Entry 7TTL (X-ray diffraction, 2.43 A resolution); this record covers chain A.

Chain A:
Protein: Arachidonate 5-lipoxygenase
Organism: Homo sapiens
Notes: EC 1.13.11.34
UniProtKB: P09917 (LOX5_HUMAN); aligned to UniProt positions 3-671 over residues 5-673 (the alignment contains insertions or deletions, so no single offset holds)
Chain sequence (691 residues; each row starts with the number of its first residue; note: 10 numbers in that range are skipped by the numbering (no residue carries them; nothing is unmodelled there); a row labelled like -6A--6M holds insertion residues (, then the next letters in order); numbers below 1 keep their minus sign (Met-14 is residue -14)):
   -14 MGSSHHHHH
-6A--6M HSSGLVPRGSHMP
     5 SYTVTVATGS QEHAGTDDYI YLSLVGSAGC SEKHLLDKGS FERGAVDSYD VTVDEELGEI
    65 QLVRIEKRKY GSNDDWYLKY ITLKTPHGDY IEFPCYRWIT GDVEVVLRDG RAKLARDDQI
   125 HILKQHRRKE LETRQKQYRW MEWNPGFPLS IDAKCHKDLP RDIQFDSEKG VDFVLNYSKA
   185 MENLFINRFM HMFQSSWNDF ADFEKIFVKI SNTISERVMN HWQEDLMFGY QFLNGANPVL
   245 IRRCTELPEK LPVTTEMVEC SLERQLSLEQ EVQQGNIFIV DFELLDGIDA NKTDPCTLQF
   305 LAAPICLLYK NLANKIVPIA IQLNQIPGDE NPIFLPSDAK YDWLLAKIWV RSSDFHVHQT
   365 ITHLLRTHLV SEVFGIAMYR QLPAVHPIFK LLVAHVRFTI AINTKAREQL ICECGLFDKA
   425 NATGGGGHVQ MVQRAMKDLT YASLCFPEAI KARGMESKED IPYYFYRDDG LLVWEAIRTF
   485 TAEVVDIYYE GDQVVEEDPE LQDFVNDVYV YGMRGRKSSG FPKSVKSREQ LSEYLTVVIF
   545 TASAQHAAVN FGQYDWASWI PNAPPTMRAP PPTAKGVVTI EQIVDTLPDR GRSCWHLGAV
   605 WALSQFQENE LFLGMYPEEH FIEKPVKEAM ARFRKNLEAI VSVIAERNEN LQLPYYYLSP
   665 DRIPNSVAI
Disordered / not traced: -14 to -13, -6A to -6M, 42-43
Differences from the reference sequence: initiating methionine (-14); expression tag (-13 to -6, -6A to -6K); conflict Glu16 (Trp14 in P09917), His17 (Phe15 in P09917), Gly43 (Asn44 in P09917), Ser44 (Asp45 in P09917), Gly75 (Trp76 in P09917), Ser76 (Leu77 in P09917), Ala240 (Cys241 in P09917), Ala561 (Cys562 in P09917), Glu653 (Lys654 in P09917), Asn654 (Lys655 in P09917), Leu655 (Lys656 in P09917)
Swiss-Prot annotation at these positions:
  - binding site (Ca(2+)): Gly19, Thr20, Asp21
Bound ions: Fe2+: His367, His372, His550, Ile673
Reported in the primary citation:
  - conformationally variable residues (helix shift): Ser171 to Phe197
  - mutagenesis - G174A/D176A, G174A/D176A/Y181A, G174A/D176A/Y181A/F193R/F197R: increased catalytic activity
  - mutagenesis - Y181A, F193A/F197A, F193D/F197D: unchanged catalytic activity
  - mutagenesis - F193R/F197R: decreased stability

Overview:
The Fe2+ site is built by His367, His372, His550 and Ile673. From UniProt: 3 Ca2+-binding residues. From the
paper: G174A/D176A, G174A/D176A/Y181A and G174A/D176A/Y181A/F193R/F197R increase catalytic activity;
conformational variability at Ser171; 7 substitutions were tested in all.
Chain A is Arachidonate 5-lipoxygenase (Homo sapiens); the structure, Stable-5-LOX elongated Ha2 (4 copies
ASU), was determined by X-ray diffraction together with 7TTJ from the same study.
